PDB entry 6OX3 | X-ray diffraction, 1.78 A resolution | chains Y and A

[Chain Y]
Molecule: Actin Peptide
UniProt: C9JUM1 (C9JUM1_HUMAN); numbering as in UniProt (aligned over 66-84)
Amino-acid sequence (19 residues; row label = number of the first residue in the row):
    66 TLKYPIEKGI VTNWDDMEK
Differences from the reference sequence: engineered mutation Lys73 (His in C9JUM1)

[Chain A]
Molecule: Histone-lysine N-methyltransferase setd3
From: Homo sapiens
Notes: EC 2.1.1.85
UniProt: Q86TU7 (SETD3_HUMAN); residues 0-593 here correspond to UniProt positions 1-594 (UniProt number = residue number + 1)
Amino-acid sequence (599 residues; each row starts with the number of its first residue; numbers below 1 keep their minus sign (Gly-5 is residue -5)):
    -5 GPLGSMGKKS RVKTQKSGTG ATATVSPKEI LNLTSELLQK CSSPAPGPGK EWEEYVQIRT
    55 LVEKIRKKQK GLSVTFDGKR EDYFPDLMKW ASENGASVEG FEMVNFKEEG FGLRATRDIK
   115 AEELFLWVPR KLLMTVESAK NSVLGPLYSQ DRILQAMGNI ALAFHLLCER ASPNSFWQPY
   175 IQTLPSEYDT PLYFEEDEVR YLQSTQAIHD VFSQYKNTAR QYAYFYKVIQ THPHANKLPL
   235 KDSFTYEDYR WAVSSVMTRQ NQIPTEDGSR VTLALIPLWD MCNHTNGLIT TGYNLEDDRC
   295 ECVALQDFRA GEQIYIFYGT RSNAEFVIHS GFFFDNNSHD RVKIKLGVSK SDRLYAMKAE
   355 VLARAGIPTS SVFALHFTEP PISAQLLAFL RVFCMTEEEL KEHLLGDSAI DRIFTLGNSE
   415 FPVSWDNEVK LWTFLEDRAS LLLKTYKTTI EEDKSVLKNH DLSVRAKMAI KLRLGEKEIL
   475 EKAVKSAAVN REYYRQQMEE KAPLPKYEES NLGLLESSVG DSRLPLVLRN LEEEAGVQDA
   535 LNIREAISKA KATENGLVNG ENSIPNGTRS ENESLNQESK RAVEDAKGSS SDSTAGVKE
Disordered / not traced: -5 to 19, 503-593
Differences from the reference sequence: expression tag (-5 to -1)
Ligand contacts: S-adenosylhomocysteine (SAH): Arg74, Glu102, Glu103, Gly104, Phe105, Pro179, Thr252, Arg253, Asp274, Met275, Cys276, Asn277, His278, Tyr312, Ser324, Gly325, Phe326, Phe328
UniProt features mapped onto this chain:
  - binding site (S-adenosyl-L-methionine): Arg74, Glu103 to Phe105, Arg253, Asp274 to His278, Ser324 to Phe326
  - modified residue: Ser512 (Phosphoserine)
What the authors report for this chain:
  - mutagenesis - N255A, N255V: increased catalytic activity with Actin Peptide (chain Y)
  - contacts within the chain: Asn211-Arg214 (hydrogen bond)
  - catalytic residues: Asn255, Tyr312 (proposed by the authors, not directly observed)
  - conformationally variable residues (side-chain flip): Ser324
  - specificity-determining residues: Asn255
  - mutagenesis - N255A (4.4 h-1), N255V (1.3 h-1): decreased catalytic activity

[Interface between chain Y and chain A]
Residue-residue contacts (59; chain Y residue first):
  Leu67(Y) - Ile283(A)
  Leu67(Y) - Thr285(A)
  Tyr69(Y) - Pro258(A)  hydrophobic
  Tyr69(Y) - Gly286(A)
  Tyr69(Y) - Tyr287(A)  hydrogen bond (backbone-backbone)
  Tyr69(Y) - Leu289(A)
  Pro70(Y) - Thr285(A)
  Ile71(Y) - Asn255(A)
  Ile71(Y) - Gln256(A)
  Ile71(Y) - Trp273(A)  hydrophobic
  Ile71(Y) - Ile283(A)
  Ile71(Y) - Thr285(A)  hydrogen bond (backbone-backbone)
  Ile71(Y) - Gly286(A)
  Ile71(Y) - Tyr287(A)
  Ile71(Y) - Cys294(A)  hydrophobic
  Glu72(Y) - Gln254(A)
  Glu72(Y) - Asn255(A)
  Glu72(Y) - Tyr312(A)
  Glu72(Y) - Arg315(A)  salt bridge
  Lys73(Y) - Thr252(A)
  Lys73(Y) - Arg253(A)
  Lys73(Y) - Gln254(A)
  Lys73(Y) - Asn255(A)
  Lys73(Y) - Trp273(A)
  Lys73(Y) - Asp274(A)  hydrogen bond (side chain-backbone)
  Lys73(Y) - Cys276(A)  hydrogen bond (side chain-backbone)
  Lys73(Y) - Tyr312(A)  hydrogen bond (backbone-backbone)
  Lys73(Y) - Arg315(A)  hydrogen bond (backbone-side chain)
  Gly74(Y) - Met251(A)
  Gly74(Y) - Gln254(A)  hydrogen bond (backbone-backbone)
  Gly74(Y) - Asn255(A)
  Gly74(Y) - Arg315(A)  hydrogen bond (backbone-side chain)
  Ile75(Y) - Gln254(A)  hydrogen bond (backbone-backbone)
  Ile75(Y) - Gln256(A)
  Ile75(Y) - Arg315(A)
  Val76(Y) - Arg315(A)
  Val76(Y) - His323(A)
  Thr77(Y) - Asn153(A)  hydrogen bond
  Thr77(Y) - Gln254(A)  hydrogen bond
  Asn78(Y) - Met151(A)
  Asn78(Y) - Asn153(A)  hydrogen bond (backbone-side chain)
  Trp79(Y) - Met151(A)
  Trp79(Y) - Asn153(A)
  Trp79(Y) - Ile154(A)  hydrophobic
  Trp79(Y) - Asn211(A)
  Trp79(Y) - Gln215(A)  hydrogen bond (backbone-side chain)
  Trp79(Y) - Val247(A)  hydrophobic
  Trp79(Y) - Val250(A)  hydrophobic
  Trp79(Y) - Met251(A)  hydrophobic
  Trp79(Y) - Gln254(A)
  Asp80(Y) - Asn211(A)
  Asp80(Y) - Arg214(A)  salt bridge
  Asp81(Y) - Met151(A)
  Asp81(Y) - Arg214(A)  salt bridge
  Asp81(Y) - Gln215(A)  hydrogen bond
  Met82(Y) - Ser36(A)
  Met82(Y) - Arg214(A)
  Lys84(Y) - Ala150(A)
  Lys84(Y) - Met151(A)
Interface residues without a listed pair, chain A (39 interface residues in all): Cys35, Ile147, Ile257, Gly262, Leu267, Ile270, Thr284, Ile310, Gly313, Glu319
Interface features reported in the paper:
  - pairs named by the authors: Asp80(Y)-Arg214(A), Asp81(Y)-Arg214(A), Met82(Y)-Arg214(A), Asn255(A)-Lys73(Y), Trp273(A)-Lys73(Y) (water-mediated contact), Asp274(A)-Lys73(Y) (backbone contact), Tyr312(A)-Lys73(Y)
  - interface residues, chain Y: Lys73(Y)

[Overview]
Chain Y and chain A form an interface of 16 and 39 residues respectively; the contacts include 14 hydrogen
bonds and 3 salt bridges. Polar contacts include Glu72(Y)-Arg315(A), Asp80(Y)-Arg214(A) and
Asp81(Y)-Arg214(A). The authors report contacts between Asp80(Y) and Arg214(A), Asp81(Y) and Arg214(A) and
Met82(Y) and Arg214(A) among others; a water-mediated contact between Trp273(A) and Lys73(Y); a backbone
contact between Asp274(A) and Lys73(Y). The paper reports catalytic residues Asn255(A) and Tyr312(A); N255A
and N255V of chain A increase catalytic activity with Actin Peptide (chain Y).
Chain Y is Actin Peptide and chain A is Histone-lysine N-methyltransferase setd3 (Homo sapiens); the
structure, SETD3 in Complex with an Actin Peptide with His73 Replaced with Lysine, was determined by X-ray
diffraction together with 6OX0, 6OX1, 6OX2, 6OX4 and 6OX5 from the same study.
